4JJ7 - chains A and B; structure by X-ray diffraction, 1.18 A resolution.

[Chain A]
Name: Caspase-8
From: Homo sapiens
Notes: EC 3.4.22.61
UniProtKB: Q14790 (CASP8_HUMAN); residue numbers follow UniProt; this construct covers 217-479
Amino-acid sequence (275 residues; each row starts with the number of its first residue):
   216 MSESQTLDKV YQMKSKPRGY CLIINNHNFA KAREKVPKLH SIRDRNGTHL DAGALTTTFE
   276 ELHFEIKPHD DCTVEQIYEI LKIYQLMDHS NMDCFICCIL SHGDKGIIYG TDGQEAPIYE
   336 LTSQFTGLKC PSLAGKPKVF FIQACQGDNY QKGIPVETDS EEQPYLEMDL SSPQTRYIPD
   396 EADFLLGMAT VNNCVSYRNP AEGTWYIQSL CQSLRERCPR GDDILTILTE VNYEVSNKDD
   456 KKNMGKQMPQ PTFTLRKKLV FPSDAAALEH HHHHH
Disordered / not traced: 216-222, 375-389, 479-490
Differences from the reference sequence: initiating methionine (216); expression tag (480-490)
Ligand contacts: dithiane diol (DTD): Tyr334, Thr337, Glu396, Phe399, Leu401, Thr467, Phe468, Thr469
UniProt features mapped onto this chain:
  - active site: His317, Cys360
  - site (Cleavage): Asp374, Ser375, Asp384, Leu385
  - modified residue: Lys224 (N6-acetyllysine), Tyr334 (Phosphotyrosine), Tyr380 (Phosphotyrosine), Ser387 (Phosphoserine), Arg413 (Microbial infection: ADP-riboxanated arginine)
  - natural variant: Arg248 (R248W: In CASP8D), Asp285 (D285H: Associated with protection against breast cancer)
  - mutagenesis: Cys360 (C360A: Does not affect localization to lamellipodia of migrating cells. Prevents DISC-mediated processing of CASP8; C360S: Abolishes interaction with UBR2), Tyr380 (Y380E: Phosphomimetic mutant which does not affect interaction with PIK3R1 or DISC-mediated processing; Y380F: Abolishes phosphorylation at this site ...), Ser387 (S387A: Impaired CDK1-mediated phosphorylation and enhanced apoptosis), Arg413 (R413A: Abolished ADP-riboxanation by C.violaceum CopC)

[Chain B]
Name: Caspase inhibitor
Amino-acid sequence (6 residues; numbered 501 to 506; the number before each row is that of its first residue):
   501 XXDXXX
Modified residues: ACE (acetyl group) at position 501, 1MH (3-pyridin-3-yl-L-alanine) at position 502, B3L ((3S)-3-amino-5-methylhexanoic acid) at position 504, HLX (5-methyl-L-norleucine) at position 505, 1U8 ((3S)-3-amino-5-[(2,6-dimethylbenzoyl)oxy]-4-oxopentanoic acid) at position 506

[Chain A / chain B interface]
Contacting residue pairs (24; chain A residue first):
  Arg258(A) - ACE_501(B)
  Arg258(A) - 1MH_502(B)
  Arg260(A) - 1U8_506(B)
  Asn261(A) - 1MH_502(B)
  Ser316(A) - 1U8_506(B)
  His317(A) - HLX_505(B)
  His317(A) - 1U8_506(B)  hydrogen bond (side chain-backbone)
  Gly318(A) - 1U8_506(B)  hydrogen bond (backbone-backbone)
  Gln358(A) - 1U8_506(B)
  Ala359(A) - 1U8_506(B)
  Cys360(A) - 1U8_506(B)  covalent bond
  Val410(A) - HLX_505(B)
  Ser411(A) - HLX_505(B)
  Ser411(A) - 1U8_506(B)  hydrogen bond (backbone-backbone)
  Tyr412(A) - B3L_504(B)
  Arg413(A) - Asp503(B)
  Arg413(A) - B3L_504(B)  hydrogen bond (backbone-backbone)
  Arg413(A) - HLX_505(B)  hydrogen bond (side chain-backbone)
  Arg413(A) - 1U8_506(B)
  Pro415(A) - 1MH_502(B)
  Pro415(A) - Asp503(B)
  Thr419(A) - 1U8_506(B)
  Asp455(A) - B3L_504(B)
  Asn458(A) - B3L_504(B)
Interface residues without a listed pair, chain A (19 interface residues in all): Tyr365, Asn414

[Overview]
Chain A and chain B form an interface of 19 and 6 residues respectively; the contacts include 1 covalent bond
and 5 hydrogen bonds. Polar pairs include His317(A)-1U8_506(B), Arg413(A)-HLX_505(B) and Gly318(A)-1U8_506(B).
Ligands of chain A: dithiane diol.
Here chain A is Caspase-8 (Homo sapiens) and chain B is Caspase inhibitor. Entry 4JJ7 (Caspase-3 specific
unnatural amino acid-based peptides) was determined by X-ray diffraction (same publication as 4JJ8 and 4JJE).
